PDB entry 8ZC0 | electron microscopy, 4.17 A resolution (low resolution: residue-level contacts below are approximate; hydrogen-bond / salt-bridge calls are withheld) | chains B and N of the 9 polymer chains in the assembly

# Chain B
Protein: Spike glycoprotein
Organism: Severe acute respiratory syndrome coronavirus 2
UniProt: P0DTC2 (SPIKE_SARS2); aligned to UniProt positions 14-1204 over residues 17-1211 (the alignment contains insertions or deletions, so no single offset holds)
Sequence (1240 residues; numbered 17 to 1260; 4 numbers in that range are skipped by the numbering (no residue carries them; nothing is unmodelled there); the number before each row is that of its first residue):
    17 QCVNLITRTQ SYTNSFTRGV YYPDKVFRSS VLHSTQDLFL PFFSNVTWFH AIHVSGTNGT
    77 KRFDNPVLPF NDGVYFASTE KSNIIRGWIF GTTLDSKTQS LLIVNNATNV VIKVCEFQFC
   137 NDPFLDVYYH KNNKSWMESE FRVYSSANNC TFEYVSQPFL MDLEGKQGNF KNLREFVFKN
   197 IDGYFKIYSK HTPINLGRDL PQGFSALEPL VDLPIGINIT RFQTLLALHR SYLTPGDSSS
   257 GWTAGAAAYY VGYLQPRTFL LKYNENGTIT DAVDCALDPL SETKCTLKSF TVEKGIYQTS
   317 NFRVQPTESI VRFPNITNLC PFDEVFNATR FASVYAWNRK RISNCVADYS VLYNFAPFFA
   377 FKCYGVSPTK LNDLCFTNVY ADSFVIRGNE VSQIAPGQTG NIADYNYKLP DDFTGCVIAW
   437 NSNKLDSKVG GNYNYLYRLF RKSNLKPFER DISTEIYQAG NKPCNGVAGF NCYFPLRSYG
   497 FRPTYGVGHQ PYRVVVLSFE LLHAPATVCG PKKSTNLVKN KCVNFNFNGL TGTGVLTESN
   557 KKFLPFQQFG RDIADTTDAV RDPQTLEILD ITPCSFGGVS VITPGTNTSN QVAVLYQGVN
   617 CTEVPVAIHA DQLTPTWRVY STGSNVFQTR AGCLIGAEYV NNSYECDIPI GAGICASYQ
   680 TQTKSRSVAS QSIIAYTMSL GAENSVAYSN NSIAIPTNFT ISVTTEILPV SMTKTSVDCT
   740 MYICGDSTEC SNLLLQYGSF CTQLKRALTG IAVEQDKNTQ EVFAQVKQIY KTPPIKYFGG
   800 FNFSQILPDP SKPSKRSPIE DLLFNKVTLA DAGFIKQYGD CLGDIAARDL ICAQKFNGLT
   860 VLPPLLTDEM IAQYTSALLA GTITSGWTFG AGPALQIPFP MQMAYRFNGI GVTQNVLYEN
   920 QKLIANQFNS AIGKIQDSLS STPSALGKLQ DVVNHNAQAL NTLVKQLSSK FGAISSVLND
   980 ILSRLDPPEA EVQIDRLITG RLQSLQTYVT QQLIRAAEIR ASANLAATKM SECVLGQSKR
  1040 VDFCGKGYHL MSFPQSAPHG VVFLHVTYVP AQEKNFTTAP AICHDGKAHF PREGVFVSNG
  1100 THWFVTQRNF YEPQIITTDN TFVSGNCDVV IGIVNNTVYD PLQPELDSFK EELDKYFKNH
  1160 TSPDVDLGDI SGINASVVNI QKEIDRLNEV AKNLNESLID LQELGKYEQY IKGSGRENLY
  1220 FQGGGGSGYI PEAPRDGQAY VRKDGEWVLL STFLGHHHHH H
Not modelled in the structure: 17-26, 69-81, 97-98, 143-154, 161-167, 177-186, 211-215, 248-262, 621-640, 680-690, 828-855, 1148-1260
Sequence notes: variant Ile22 (Thr19 in P0DTC2), Ser27 (Ala in P0DTC2), Asp142 (Gly in P0DTC2), Gly213 (Val in P0DTC2), Asp339 (Gly in P0DTC2), Phe371 (Ser in P0DTC2), Pro373 (Ser in P0DTC2), Phe375 (Ser in P0DTC2), Ala376 (Thr in P0DTC2), Asn405 (Asp in P0DTC2), Ser408 (Arg in P0DTC2), Asn417 (Lys in P0DTC2), Lys440 (Asn in P0DTC2), Asn477 (Ser in P0DTC2), Lys478 (Thr in P0DTC2), Ala484 (Glu in P0DTC2), Arg493 (Gln in P0DTC2), Arg498 (Gln in P0DTC2), Tyr501 (Asn in P0DTC2), His505 (Tyr in P0DTC2), Gly614 (Asp in P0DTC2), Tyr655 (His in P0DTC2), Lys683 (Asn679 in P0DTC2), Lys764 (Asn in P0DTC2), Tyr796 (Asp in P0DTC2), His954 (Gln in P0DTC2), Lys969 (Asn in P0DTC2); engineered mutation Pro817 (Phe in P0DTC2), Pro892 (Ala in P0DTC2), Pro899 (Ala in P0DTC2), Pro942 (Ala in P0DTC2), Pro986 (Lys in P0DTC2), Pro987 (Val in P0DTC2); expression tag (1212-1260)
Disulfides: Cys291-Cys301, Cys336-Cys361, Cys379-Cys432, Cys391-Cys525, Cys480-Cys488, Cys538-Cys590, Cys617-Cys649, Cys662-Cys671, Cys738-Cys760, Cys743-Cys749, Cys1032-Cys1043, Cys1082-Cys1126
Glycans and other covalent adducts: N-acetylglucosamine (NAG) linked to Asn61, Asn122, Asn234, Asn282, Asn331, Asn343, Asn616, Asn657, Asn709, Asn717, Asn801, Asn1074, Asn1098, Asn1134
UniProt features mapped onto this chain:
  - glycosylation (N-linked (GlcNAc...) asparagine): Asn20 (complex), Asn125 (hybrid), Asn334 (complex), Asn606 (hybrid)

# Chain N
Protein: Light chain of D1F6 Fab
Organism: Homo sapiens
Notes: antibody fragment or engineered binder
Sequence (223 residues; row label = number of the first residue in the row):
     1 QPVLTQPPSA SGPPGQSVSI SCSGSRSNIG TNFVYWYQQL PGAAPKLLIY KNDQRPSGVP
    61 ERFFGSKSGT SASLAISGLR SEDEVDYYCA AWDDSLSGHV FGAGTKVTVL GTKLTVLGQP
   121 KAAPSVTLFP PSSEELQANK ATLVCLISDF YPGAVTVAWK ADSSPVKAGV ETTTPSKQSN
   181 NKYAASSYLS LTPEQWKSHR SYSCQVTHEG STVEKTVAPT ECS
Not modelled in the structure: 1, 111-117, 222-223
Disulfides: Cys22-Cys89, Cys145-Cys204

# Interface between chain B and chain N
Contacting residue pairs - 13 pairs, chain B then chain N:
  Phe375(B) - Asp53(N)
  Phe375(B) - Phe64(N)
  Phe375(B) - Ser66(N)
  Gly404(B) - Phe64(N)
  Asn405(B) - Glu61(N)
  Asn405(B) - Phe63(N)
  Asn405(B) - Phe64(N)
  Ser408(B) - Arg55(N)
  Gly502(B) - Ser17(N)
  Val503(B) - Phe64(N)
  Gly504(B) - Phe64(N)
  Gly504(B) - Ala75(N)
  His505(B) - Ser77(N)
Also at the interface, not in a pair above, chain B (10 interface residues in all): Glu406, Thr500
Also at the interface, not in a pair above, chain N (11 interface residues in all): Gln16, Arg62

# Overview
10 residues of chain B face 11 of chain N across their interface. Covalently linked N-acetylglucosamine: at
Asn61(B), Asn122(B), Asn234(B), Asn282(B), Asn331(B) and Asn343(B) and 8 more.
Chain B is Spike glycoprotein (Severe acute respiratory syndrome coronavirus 2) and chain N is Light chain of
D1F6 Fab (Homo sapiens); the structure, SARS-CoV-2 Omicron BA.2 spike trimer (6P) in complex with 3 D1F6 Fabs
(2 RBD up), was determined by electron microscopy (same publication as 8ZBY, 8ZBZ, 8ZC1, 8ZC2, 8ZC3, 8ZC4,
8ZC5 and 8ZC6).
